2XIM - chains A and B of the 4 polymer chains in the assembly; structure by X-ray diffraction, 2.30 A resolution.

== Chain A (and B) ==
Name: D-xylose isomerase
Source organism: Actinoplanes missouriensis
Notes: EC 5.3.1.5; chain B of this document is another copy of the same molecule, construct and numbering; everything in this record applies to it too
Reference sequence: P12851 (XYLA_ACTMI); residues 2-394 here correspond to UniProt positions 1-393 (UniProt number = residue number - 1)
Sequence (393 residues; numbered 2 to 394; the number before each row is that of its first residue):
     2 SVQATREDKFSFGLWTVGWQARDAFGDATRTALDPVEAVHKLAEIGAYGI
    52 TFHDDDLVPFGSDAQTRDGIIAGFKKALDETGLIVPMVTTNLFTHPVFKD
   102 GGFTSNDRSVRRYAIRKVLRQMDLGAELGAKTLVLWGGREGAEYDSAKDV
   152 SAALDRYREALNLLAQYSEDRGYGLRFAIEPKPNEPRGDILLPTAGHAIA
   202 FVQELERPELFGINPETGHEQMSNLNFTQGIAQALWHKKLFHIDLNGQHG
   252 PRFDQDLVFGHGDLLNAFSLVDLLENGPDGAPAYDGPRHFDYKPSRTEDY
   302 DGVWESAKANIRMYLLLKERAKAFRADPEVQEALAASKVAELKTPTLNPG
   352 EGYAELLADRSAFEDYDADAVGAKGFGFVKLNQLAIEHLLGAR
Not modelled in the structure: 2
Construct notes: conflict R253 (Lys252 in P12851)
Ion coordination: Mg2+ site 1: E181, E217, D245, D292 (together with Xylitol); Mg2+ site 2: E217, H220, D255, D257 (together with Xylitol)
Residues lining bound ligands: Xylitol (XYL): W16, H54, T90, F94, W137, E181, K183, E217, H220, D245, D255, D292

== Interface between chain A and chain B ==
Contacting residue pairs (65; chain A residue first):
  R23(A) - R23(B)
  D24(A) - R23(B)  hydrogen bond (backbone-side chain)
  D24(A) - R140(B)  salt bridge
  D24(A) - P187(B)
  F26(A) - F94(B)
  F26(A) - T95(B)  hydrogen bond (backbone-side chain)
  F26(A) - W137(B)  hydrophobic
  F26(A) - R140(B)  hydrogen bond (backbone-side chain)
  F26(A) - K183(B)
  F26(A) - E186(B)
  F26(A) - P187(B)
  F26(A) - D255(B)
  G27(A) - R23(B)
  G27(A) - T95(B)
  G27(A) - R140(B)
  D28(A) - T95(B)  hydrogen bond (backbone-backbone)
  A29(A) - P97(B)
  T30(A) - P97(B)
  F94(A) - F26(B)
  T95(A) - F26(B)  hydrogen bond (side chain-backbone)
  T95(A) - G27(B)
  T95(A) - D28(B)  hydrogen bond (backbone-backbone)
  T95(A) - R297(B)  hydrogen bond (backbone-side chain)
  P97(A) - A29(B)
  P97(A) - T30(B)
  K100(A) - R297(B)
  K100(A) - T298(B)
  W137(A) - F26(B)  hydrophobic
  R140(A) - D24(B)  salt bridge
  R140(A) - F26(B)  hydrogen bond (side chain-backbone)
  R140(A) - G27(B)
  R140(A) - R297(B)
  E144(A) - T298(B)
  Y145(A) - L258(B)
  Y145(A) - S296(B)  hydrogen bond
  K183(A) - F26(B)
  N185(A) - R253(B)
  N185(A) - F254(B)
  E186(A) - F26(B)
  E186(A) - F254(B)
  P187(A) - D24(B)
  P187(A) - F26(B)  hydrophobic
  P187(A) - F254(B)
  R188(A) - F254(B)
  R188(A) - T298(B)
  G189(A) - R253(B)  hydrogen bond (backbone-side chain)
  G189(A) - Q256(B)
  D190(A) - R253(B)  salt bridge
  P252(A) - P252(B)
  R253(A) - N185(B)
  R253(A) - G189(B)  hydrogen bond (side chain-backbone)
  R253(A) - D190(B)  salt bridge
  F254(A) - N185(B)
  F254(A) - E186(B)
  F254(A) - P187(B)
  F254(A) - R188(B)
  D255(A) - F26(B)
  Q256(A) - G189(B)
  L258(A) - Y145(B)
  S296(A) - Y145(B)  hydrogen bond
  R297(A) - T95(B)  hydrogen bond (side chain-backbone)
  R297(A) - K100(B)
  R297(A) - R140(B)
  T298(A) - K100(B)
  T298(A) - R188(B)
Other interface residues (no listed pair), chain A (35 interface residues in all): A25, H96, H250, H262
Other interface residues (no listed pair), chain B (35 interface residues in all): A25, H96, D101, E144, H262

== Overview ==
The chain A/chain B interface involves 35 residues from each chain; the contacts include 13 hydrogen bonds and
4 salt bridges. Polar pairs include D24(A)-R140(B), D190(A)-R253(B) and D24(A)-R23(B). Bound to chain A:
Xylitol. E181(A), E217(A), D245(A) and D292(A) coordinate Mg2+ site 1.
Both chains are D-xylose isomerase (Actinoplanes missouriensis). Entry 2XIM (Arginine residues as stabilizing
elements in proteins) was determined by X-ray diffraction, deposited together with 1XIM and 3XIM.
